Entry 2WOR (X-ray diffraction, 1.70 A resolution); this record covers chain A.

== Chain A ==
Name: Protein S100-A7
Source organism: Homo sapiens
UniProt: P31151 (S10A7_HUMAN); residues 1-100 here correspond to UniProt positions 2-101 (UniProt number = residue number + 1)
Chain sequence (100 residues; row label = number of the first residue in the row):
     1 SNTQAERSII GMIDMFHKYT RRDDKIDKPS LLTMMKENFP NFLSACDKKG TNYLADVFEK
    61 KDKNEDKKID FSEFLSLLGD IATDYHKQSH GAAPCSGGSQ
Disordered / not traced: 97-100
Disulfide bonds: C46-C95
Differences from the reference sequence: conflict D27 (Glu28 in P31151)
Bound ions: Zn2+: H17, D24, H86, H90; Ca2+: D62, N64, D66, K68, E73
Ligand contacts: 8-anilino-1-naphthalene sulfonate (2AN): Q4, A5, R7, S8, G11, M12, D14, M15, K18
Curated features (UniProtKB/Swiss-Prot):
  - binding site (Zn(2+)): H17, D24, H86, H90
  - binding site (Ca(2+)): D62, N64, D66, K68, E73
  - modified residue: S1 (N-acetylserine)

== Summary ==
Ligands of chain A: 8-anilino-1-naphthalene sulfonate. The Zn2+ site is built by H17, D24, H86 and H90. D62,
N64, D66, K68 and E73 coordinate Ca2+. UniProt lists 4 Zn2+-binding residues and 5 Ca2+-binding residues.
Chain A is Protein S100-A7 (Homo sapiens); the structure, co-structure of S100A7 with 1,8 ANS, was determined
by X-ray diffraction together with 2WOS from the same study.
